Entry 5M2B (X-ray diffraction, 2.70 A resolution); this record covers chains Z and a of the 28 polymer chains in the assembly.

Chain Z:
Protein: Proteasome subunit beta type-6, Proteasome subunit beta type
Organism: Saccharomyces cerevisiae S288C
Notes: EC 3.4.25.1
UniProtKB: chimeric construct of P23724, Q59GN1: residues 1-96 from P23724 (PSB6_YEAST) positions 20-115 (UniProt number = residue number + 19); residues 97-111 from Q59GN1 positions 129-143 (UniProt number = residue number + 32); residues 112-117 from P23724 (PSB6_YEAST) positions 131-136 (UniProt number = residue number + 19); residues 118-133 from Q59GN1 positions 150-165 (UniProt number = residue number + 32); residues 134-222 from P23724 (PSB6_YEAST) positions 153-241 (UniProt number = residue number + 19)
Sequence (222 residues; numbered 1 to 222; the number before each row is that of its first residue):
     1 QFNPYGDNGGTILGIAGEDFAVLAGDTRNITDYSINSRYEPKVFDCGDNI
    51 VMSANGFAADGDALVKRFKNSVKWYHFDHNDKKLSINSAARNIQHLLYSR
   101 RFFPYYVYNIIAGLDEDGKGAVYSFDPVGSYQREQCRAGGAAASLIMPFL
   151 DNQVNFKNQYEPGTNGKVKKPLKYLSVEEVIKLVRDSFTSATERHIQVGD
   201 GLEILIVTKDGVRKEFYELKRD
Metal / ion sites: Mg2+: Thr192, His195, Val198
Residues lining bound ligands: 7DX ((2S)-2-cyclohexyl-4-oxidanylidene-4-[[7-(4-phenyl-1,3-thiazol-2-yl)quinolin-2-yl]amino]butanoic acid): Ser124, Phe125, Asp126, Ser130, Tyr131, Gln132, Arg137

Chain a:
Protein: Proteasome subunit beta type-7
Organism: Saccharomyces cerevisiae (strain ATCC 204508 / S288c)
Notes: EC 3.4.25.1
UniProtKB: P30657 (PSB7_YEAST); residues -12 to 233 here correspond to UniProt positions 21-266 (UniProt number = residue number + 33)
Sequence (246 residues; row label = number of the first residue in the row; numbers below 1 keep their minus sign (Thr-12 is residue -12)):
   -12 TQIANAGASPMVNTQQPIVTGTSVISMKYDNGVIIAADNLGSYGSLLRFN
    38 GVERLIPVGDNTVVGISGDISDMQHIERLLKDLVTENAYDNPLADAEEAL
    88 EPSYIFEYLATVMYQRRSKMNPLWNAIIVAGVQSNGDQFLRYVNLLGVTY
   138 SSPTLATGFGAHMANPLLRKVVDRESDIPKTTVQVAEEAIVNAMRVLYYR
   188 DARSSRNFSLAIIDKNTGLTFKKNLQVENMKWDFAKDIKGYGTQKI
Unresolved in the structure: -12 to 0

How chain Z and chain a interact:
Residue-residue contacts - 43 pairs, chain Z then chain a:
  Gln1(Z) with Thr1(a), hydrogen bond
  Phe2(Z) with Thr1(a); Arg104(a); Met107(a); Pro109(a), hydrophobic; Trp111(a), hydrophobic; Leu132(a), hydrophobic; Leu133(a), hydrophobic
  Asn3(Z) with Leu133(a)
  Pro4(Z) with Arg104(a), hydrogen bond (backbone-side chain); Met107(a), hydrophobic; Leu133(a)
  Tyr5(Z) with Arg104(a)
  Asn8(Z) with Val135(a)
  Asn29(Z) with Tyr137(a)
  Ser34(Z) with His149(a), hydrogen bond
  Ile35(Z) with Arg156(a), hydrogen bond (backbone-side chain)
  Asn36(Z) with Tyr137(a), hydrogen bond; Ser139(a); Arg156(a)
  Ser37(Z) with Ser138(a), hydrogen bond (side chain-backbone); Ser139(a)
  Tyr39(Z) with Ser138(a)
  Glu40(Z) with Arg128(a), salt bridge; Tyr137(a); Ser138(a), hydrogen bond (side chain-backbone)
  Phe57(Z) with Arg104(a); Leu133(a); Val135(a), hydrophobic
  Ala59(Z) with Tyr101(a); Leu133(a); Gly134(a); Val135(a)
  Asp60(Z) with Tyr101(a), hydrogen bond; Arg104(a), salt bridge
  Asp62(Z) with Thr136(a), hydrogen bond
  Ala63(Z) with Tyr101(a), hydrophobic
  Lys66(Z) with Glu94(a), salt bridge
  Phe103(Z) with Ser105(a)
  Tyr105(Z) with Tyr101(a)
  Glu218(Z) with Arg161(a), salt bridge
  Arg221(Z) with Asp160(a), salt bridge; Arg161(a)
Interface residues without a listed pair, chain Z (26 interface residues in all): Gly6, Arg38, Arg100
Interface residues without a listed pair, chain a (22 interface residues in all): Leu142

Summary:
The interface between chain Z and chain a involves 26 residues on one side and 22 on the other; the contacts
include 9 hydrogen bonds and 5 salt bridges. Polar contacts include Glu40(Z)-Arg128(a), Asp60(Z)-Arg104(a) and
Lys66(Z)-Glu94(a). Bound to chain Z: compound 7DX.
Chain Z is Proteasome subunit beta type-6, Proteasome subunit beta type (Saccharomyces cerevisiae S288C) and
chain a is Proteasome subunit beta type-7 (Saccharomyces cerevisiae (strain ATCC 204508 / S288c)); the
structure, Yeast 20S proteasome with human beta5i (1-138) and human beta6 (97-111; 118-133) in complex with
thiazole ..., was determined by X-ray diffraction.
